PDB entry 3ZOS | X-ray diffraction, 1.92 A resolution | chain A

# Chain A
Protein: Epithelial discoidin domain-containing receptor 1
From: Homo sapiens
Notes: EC 2.7.10.1; fragment: kinase domain, residues 601-913
Reference sequence: Q08345 (DDR1_HUMAN); residues 601-913 here = UniProt positions 601-913
Chain sequence (315 residues; each row starts with the number of its first residue; note: 600 numbers in that range are skipped by the numbering (no residue carries them; nothing is unmodelled there); numbers below 1 keep their minus sign (Ser-1 is residue -1)):
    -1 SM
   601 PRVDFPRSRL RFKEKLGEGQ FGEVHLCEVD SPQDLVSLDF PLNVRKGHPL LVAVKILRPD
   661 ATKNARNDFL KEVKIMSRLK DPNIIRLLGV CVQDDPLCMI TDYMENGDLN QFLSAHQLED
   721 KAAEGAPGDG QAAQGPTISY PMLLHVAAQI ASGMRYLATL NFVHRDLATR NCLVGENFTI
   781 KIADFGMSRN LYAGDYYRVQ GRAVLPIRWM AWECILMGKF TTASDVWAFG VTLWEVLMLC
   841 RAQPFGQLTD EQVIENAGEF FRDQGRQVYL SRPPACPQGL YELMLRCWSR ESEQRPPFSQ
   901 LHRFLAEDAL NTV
Not modelled in the structure: -1 to 0, 601, 721-731
Construct notes: expression tag (-1 to 0)
Ligand contacts:
  - Ponatinib (0LI; 3-(imidazo[1,2-b]pyridazin-3-ylethynyl)-4-methyl-N-{4-[(4-methylpiperazin-1-yl)methyl]-3-(trifluoromethyl)phenyl}benzam ide), molecule 1: Leu616, Val624, Ala653, Val654, Lys655, Glu672, Ile675, Met676, Leu679, Ile684, Ile685, Met699, Thr701, Asp702, Tyr703, Met704, Gly707, Leu757, Phe762, Val763, His764, Arg765, Leu773, Ile782, Ala783, Asp784, Phe785, Arg789
  - Ponatinib (0LI), molecule 2: Val799, Gln800, Ala803, Leu805, Cys814, Ile815, Leu816, Gly818, Phe820, Ile854, Phe861
Swiss-Prot annotation at these positions:
  - active site: Asp766 (Proton acceptor)
  - binding site (ATP): Leu616 to Val624, Lys655
  - modified residue: Ser631 (Phosphoserine), Tyr740 (Phosphotyrosine), Tyr792 (Phosphotyrosine), Tyr796 (Phosphotyrosine), Tyr797 (Phosphotyrosine)
From the paper describing this entry:
  - contacts within the chain: Lys655-Glu672 (salt bridge)
  - post-translational modification sites: Tyr792, Tyr796, Tyr797 (proposed by the authors, not directly observed)
  - binding site for Ponatinib: Leu679, Ile684, Ile685, Met699, Met704, Leu757, Ile782, Ile815
  - self-association interface (contacts with another copy of this molecule); pairs are residue here / residue on that copy: Arg798-Asp668 (salt bridge)

# Overview
Chain A binds Ponatinib. UniProt lists active-site residue Asp766 and 10 ATP-binding residues. The paper
reports a binding site for Ponatinib at Leu679, Ile684 and Ile685 among others; modification sites Tyr792,
Tyr796 and Tyr797.
Chain A is Epithelial discoidin domain-containing receptor 1 (Homo sapiens); the structure, Structure of the
DDR1 kinase domain in complex with ponatinib, was determined by X-ray diffraction, deposited together with
4BKJ.
